Entry 5CZ9 (X-ray diffraction, 2.90 A resolution); this record covers chains B and C of the 28 polymer chains in the assembly.

Chain B:
Name: Proteasome subunit alpha type-3
From: Saccharomyces cerevisiae (strain ATCC 204508 / S288c)
Notes: EC 3.4.25.1
UniProtKB: P23638 (PSA3_YEAST); residues 0-257 here correspond to UniProt positions 1-258 (UniProt number = residue number + 1)
Chain sequence (258 residues; numbered 0 to 257; the number before each row is that of its first residue; numbering starts at 0):
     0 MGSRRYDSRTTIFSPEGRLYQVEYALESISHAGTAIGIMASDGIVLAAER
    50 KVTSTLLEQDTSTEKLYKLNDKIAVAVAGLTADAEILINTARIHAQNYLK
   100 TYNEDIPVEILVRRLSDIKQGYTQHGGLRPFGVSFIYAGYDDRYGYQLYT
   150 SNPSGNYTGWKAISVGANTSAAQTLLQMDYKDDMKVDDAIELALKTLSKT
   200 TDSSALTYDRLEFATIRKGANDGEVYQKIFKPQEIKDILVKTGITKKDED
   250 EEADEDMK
Unresolved in the structure: 0, 245-257
Swiss-Prot annotation at these positions:
  - cross-link (Glycyl lysine isopeptide (Lys-Gly)): Lys99 (interchain with G-Cter in ubiquitin), Lys198 (interchain with G-Cter in ubiquitin), Lys230 (interchain with G-Cter in ubiquitin)

Chain C:
Name: Proteasome subunit alpha type-4
From: Saccharomyces cerevisiae (strain ATCC 204508 / S288c)
Notes: EC 3.4.25.1
UniProtKB: P40303 (PSA4_YEAST); residues -1 to 252 here correspond to UniProt positions 1-254 (UniProt number = residue number + 2)
Chain sequence (254 residues; each row starts with the number of its first residue; numbers below 1 keep their minus sign (Met-1 is residue -1)):
    -1 MSGYDRALSIFSPDGHIFQVEYALEAVKRGTCAVGVKGKNCVVLGCERRS
    49 TLKLQDTRITPSKVSKIDSHVVLSFSGLNADSRILIEKARVEAQSHRLTL
    99 EDPVTVEYLTRYVAGVQQRYTQSGGVRPFGVSTLIAGFDPRDDEPKLYQT
   149 EPSGIYSSWSAQTIGRNSKTVREFLEKNYDRKEPPATVEECVKLTVRSLL
   199 EVVQTGAKNIEITVVKPDSDIVALSSEEINQYVTQIEQEKQEQQEQDKKK
   249 KSNH
Unresolved in the structure: -1 to 0, 241-252
Swiss-Prot annotation at these positions:
  - modified residue: Thr58 (Phosphothreonine)

Chain B / chain C interface:
Pairs across the interface (73):
  Arg3(B) with Arg4(C), hydrogen bond (backbone-side chain)
  Asp6(B) with Tyr2(C), hydrogen bond; Arg4(C), salt bridge
  Arg8(B) with Arg4(C)
  Thr10(B) with Leu6(C); Arg125(C)
  Ile11(B) with Leu6(C), hydrophobic; Gln17(C)
  Phe12(B) with Gln17(C), hydrogen bond (backbone-side chain); Tyr20(C), hydrophobic; Ala21(C), hydrophobic; Ala24(C), hydrophobic; Leu76(C), hydrophobic; Arg125(C); Pro126(C); Gly128(C)
  Ser13(B) with Tyr20(C)
  Pro14(B) with Tyr20(C), hydrophobic; Glu23(C)
  Glu15(B) with Glu23(C); Arg27(C), hydrogen bond (backbone-side chain)
  Gly16(B) with Tyr20(C); Glu23(C); Ala24(C); Arg27(C), hydrogen bond (backbone-side chain)
  Arg17(B) with Arg27(C)
  Leu18(B) with Arg125(C)
  Met38(B) with Asp54(C)
  Arg112(B) with Arg81(C)
  Ser115(B) with Arg81(C), hydrogen bond (backbone-side chain)
  Asp116(B) with Arg81(C), salt bridge
  Gln119(B) with Ala78(C); Asp79(C); Ile82(C)
  Thr122(B) with Arg125(C), hydrogen bond (backbone-side chain)
  Gln123(B) with Tyr118(C); Gly123(C); Val124(C); Arg125(C), hydrogen bond (backbone-backbone); Phe127(C)
  His124(B) with Gly123(C); Val124(C)
  Gly125(B) with Tyr2(C); Gly123(C)
  Gly126(B) with Tyr2(C)
  Tyr143(B) with Arg56(C), hydrogen bond (backbone-side chain); Ile57(C), hydrophobic
  Tyr145(B) with Arg56(C), hydrogen bond (backbone-side chain)
  Gln146(B) with Ile57(C)
  Leu147(B) with Ile57(C)
  Tyr148(B) with Ile57(C)
  Ser153(B) with Ala78(C)
  Gly154(B) with Ala78(C); Arg81(C), hydrogen bond (backbone-side chain)
  Asn155(B) with Asn77(C); Ala78(C)
  Tyr156(B) with Pro59(C), hydrophobic; Arg81(C)
  Gly158(B) with Gln53(C); Asp54(C), hydrogen bond (backbone-backbone); Ile57(C); Thr58(C), hydrogen bond (backbone-side chain)
  Trp159(B) with Lys51(C); Leu52(C); Gln53(C); Asp54(C)
  Lys160(B) with Leu52(C), hydrogen bond (backbone-backbone); Gln53(C)
  Ala161(B) with Leu52(C)
  Gln172(B) with Lys51(C)
  Leu175(B) with Leu52(C)
  Gln176(B) with Lys51(C); Leu52(C)
Interface residues without a listed pair, chain B (41 interface residues in all): Glu108, Thr157, Tyr179
Interface residues without a listed pair, chain C (31 interface residues in all): Leu50

Summary:
The interface between chain B and chain C involves 41 residues on one side and 31 on the other, with 14
hydrogen bonds and 2 salt bridges. Among the polar pairs are Asp6(B)-Arg4(C), Asp116(B)-Arg81(C) and
Arg3(B)-Arg4(C).
Chain B is Proteasome subunit alpha type-3 and chain C is Proteasome subunit alpha type-4, both from
Saccharomyces cerevisiae (strain ATCC 204508 / S288c); the structure, Yeast 20S proteasome beta5-D17N mutant
in complex with Carfilzomib; Propeptide expressed in trans, was determined by X-ray diffraction together with
5CZ4, 5CZ5, 5CZ6, 5CZ7, 5CZ8, 5CZA and 16 further entries from the same study.
